PDB entry 9D6C | electron microscopy, 2.10 A resolution | chains G and I of the 18 polymer chains in the assembly

Chain G (and I):
Name: Gag
Source organism: Human immunodeficiency virus type 1 group M subtype B (isolate HXB2)
Notes: fragment: CA-SP1 domains; chain I of this document is another copy of the same molecule, construct and numbering; everything in this record applies to it too
Reference sequence: P04591 (GAG_HV1H2); residues 9-240 here correspond to UniProt positions 141-372 (UniProt number = residue number + 132)
Sequence (232 residues; row label = number of the first residue in the row):
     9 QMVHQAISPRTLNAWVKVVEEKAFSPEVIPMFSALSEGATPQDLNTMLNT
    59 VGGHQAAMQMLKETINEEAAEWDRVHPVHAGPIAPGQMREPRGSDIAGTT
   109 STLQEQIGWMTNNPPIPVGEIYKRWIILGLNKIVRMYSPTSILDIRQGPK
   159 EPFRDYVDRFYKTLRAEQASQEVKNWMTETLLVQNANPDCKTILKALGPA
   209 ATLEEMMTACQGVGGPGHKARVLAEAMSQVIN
Differences from the reference sequence: engineered mutation Ile239 (Thr371 in P04591)
UniProt features mapped onto this chain:
  - region: Asn57 to Gln95 (Interaction with host PPIA/CYPA and NUP153), Pro85 to Pro93 (PPIA/CYPA-binding loop)
  - site: Leu231, Ala232 (Cleavage)
  - modified residue: Ser16 (Phosphoserine)
Small-molecule neighbours:
  - Bevirimat (2I4; 3alpha-[(3-carboxy-3-methylbutanoyl)oxy]-8alpha,9beta,10alpha,13alpha,17alpha,19beta-lup-20(29)-en-28-oic acid): Leu231, Met235, Ile239
  - Lenacapavir (QNG), molecule 1: Ile15, Ser16, Pro17, Arg18, Leu20, Asn21
  - Lenacapavir (QNG), molecule 2: Gln50, Asn53, Thr54, Leu56, Asn57, Val59, Gln63, Met66, Gln67, Leu69, Lys70, Ile73, Asn74, Ala105, Gly106, Thr107, Tyr130
What the authors report for this chain:
  - binding site for Lenacapavir: Pro17, Arg18, Leu20, Thr54, Leu56, Asn57, Met66, Gln67, Lys70, Ile73, Arg82, Thr107, Tyr130
  - binding site for Bevirimat: Lys227, Leu231
  - binding site for inositol hexakisphosphate: Lys158, Lys227

Chain G / chain I interface:
Residue-residue contacts (34; chain G residue first):
  Met10(G) - His84(I)
  His12(G) - Trp80(I)
  His12(G) - His84(I)  hydrogen bond
  His12(G) - Ile124(I)
  Gln13(G) - Pro125(I)
  Gln13(G) - Glu128(I)
  Gln13(G) - Ile129(I)
  Gln13(G) - Arg132(I)  hydrogen bond (backbone-side chain)
  Ala14(G) - Arg132(I)  hydrogen bond (backbone-side chain)
  Ile15(G) - Arg132(I)
  Ser16(G) - Glu76(I)  hydrogen bond
  Ser16(G) - Glu79(I)
  Pro17(G) - Glu79(I)
  Arg18(G) - Glu75(I)  salt bridge
  Arg18(G) - Glu76(I)
  Arg18(G) - Leu136(I)
  Thr19(G) - Arg132(I)
  Thr19(G) - Leu136(I)
  Ala22(G) - Leu136(I)  hydrophobic
  Ala22(G) - Asn139(I)
  Lys25(G) - Arg143(I)
  Glu29(G) - Arg143(I)  salt bridge
  Glu35(G) - Pro34(I)
  Pro38(G) - Pro38(I)  hydrophobic
  Met39(G) - Ile37(I)  hydrophobic
  Met39(G) - Asn139(I)
  Ala42(G) - Arg132(I)
  Ala42(G) - Ile135(I)  hydrophobic
  Leu43(G) - Arg132(I)  hydrogen bond (backbone-side chain)
  Leu43(G) - Leu136(I)  hydrophobic
  Glu45(G) - Glu128(I)
  Glu45(G) - Lys131(I)  salt bridge
  Glu45(G) - Arg132(I)  hydrogen bond (backbone-side chain)
  Asn121(G) - Asn121(I)  hydrogen bond
Interface residues without a listed pair, chain G (21 interface residues in all): Val26, Ser44
Interface residues without a listed pair, chain I (21 interface residues in all): Ser41, Val83

Overview:
The chain G/chain I interface involves 21 residues from each chain, with 7 hydrogen bonds and 3 salt bridges.
Among the polar pairs are Arg18(G)-Glu75(I), Glu29(G)-Arg143(I) and Glu45(G)-Lys131(I). From the paper: a
binding site for Lenacapavir at Pro17(G), Arg18(G) and Leu20(G) among others; a binding site for Bevirimat at
Lys227(G) and Leu231(G).
Chain G and chain I are both Gag (Human immunodeficiency virus type 1 group M subtype B (isolate HXB2)); the
structure, Gag CA-SP1 immature lattice bound with Lenacapavir and Bevirimat from enveloped virus like
particles, was determined by electron microscopy together with 9CWV, 9D6D, 9D6E, 9D88 and 9DWD from the same
study.
